Entry 3TFS (X-ray diffraction, 2.00 A resolution); this record covers chains A and T of the 4 polymer chains in the assembly.

[Chain A]
Name: DNA polymerase beta
Source organism: Homo sapiens
Notes: EC 2.7.7.7, 4.2.99.-
Reference sequence: P06746 (DPOLB_HUMAN); numbering as in UniProt (aligned over 1-335)
Sequence (335 residues; numbered 1 to 335; the number before each row is that of its first residue):
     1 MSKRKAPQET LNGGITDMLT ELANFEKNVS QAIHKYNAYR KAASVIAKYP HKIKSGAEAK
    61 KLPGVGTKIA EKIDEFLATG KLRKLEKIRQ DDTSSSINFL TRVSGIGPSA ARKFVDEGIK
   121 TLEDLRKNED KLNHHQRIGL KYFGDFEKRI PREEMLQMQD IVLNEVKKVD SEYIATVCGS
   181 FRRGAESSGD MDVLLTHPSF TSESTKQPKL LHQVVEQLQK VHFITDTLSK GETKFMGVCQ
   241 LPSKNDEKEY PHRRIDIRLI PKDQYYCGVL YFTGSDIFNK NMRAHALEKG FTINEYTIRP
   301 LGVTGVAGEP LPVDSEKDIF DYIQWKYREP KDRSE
Disordered / not traced: 1-9
Ion coordination: Na+ site 1: Lys60, Leu62, Val65 (shared with 1 residue of chain D); Na+ site 2: Thr101, Val103, Ile106 (shared with 1 residue of chain P); Mg2+ site 1: Asp190, Asp192 (together with FHA); Mg2+ site 2: Asp190, Asp192, Asp256 (together with FHA) (shared with 1 residue of chain P)
Residues lining bound ligands: FHA (2'-deoxy-5'-O-[(S)-{(S)-fluoro[(S)-hydroxy(phosphonooxy)phosphoryl]methyl}(hydroxy)phosphoryl]adenosine): Arg149, Gly179, Ser180, Arg183, Ser188, Gly189, Asp190, Asp192, Asp256, Tyr271, Phe272, Thr273, Gly274, Ser275, Asp276, Asn279, Arg283
What the authors report for this chain:
  - binding site for FHA: Asp276

[Chain T]
Molecule: 16-nt DNA strand
Sequence (16 nucleotides; each row starts with the number of its first residue):
     1 CCGACTGCGC ATCAGC

[Chain A / chain T interface]
Residue-residue contacts - 27 pairs, chain A then chain T:
  His34(A) - DC5(T)  stacking on the base
  Asn37(A) - DT6(T)  base contact
  Asn133(A) - DT12(T)  phosphate contact
  Ser229(A) - DC10(T)  phosphate contact
  Ser229(A) - DA11(T)  phosphate contact
  Lys230(A) - DC10(T)  phosphate contact
  Lys230(A) - DA11(T)  hydrogen bond to the phosphate
  Gly231(A) - DC10(T)  phosphate contact
  Glu232(A) - DC10(T)  hydrogen bond to the phosphate
  Thr233(A) - DG9(T)  hydrogen bond to the phosphate
  Thr233(A) - DC10(T)  hydrogen bond to the phosphate
  Lys234(A) - DG9(T)  hydrogen bond to the base
  Lys234(A) - DC10(T)  hydrogen bond to the phosphate
  Arg258(A) - DG9(T)  sugar contact
  Tyr271(A) - DG7(T)  base contact
  Lys280(A) - DT6(T)  salt bridge to the phosphate
  Arg283(A) - DT6(T)  hydrogen bond to the base
  Arg283(A) - DG7(T)  hydrogen bond to the sugar
  Ala284(A) - DT6(T)  sugar contact
  Leu287(A) - DT6(T)  phosphate contact
  Leu287(A) - DG7(T)  phosphate contact
  Thr292(A) - DG7(T)  hydrogen bond to the phosphate
  Ile293(A) - DG7(T)  sugar contact
  Asn294(A) - DG7(T)  phosphate contact
  Asn294(A) - DC8(T)  hydrogen bond to the phosphate
  Glu295(A) - DC8(T)  sugar contact
  Tyr296(A) - DG9(T)  hydrogen bond to the phosphate
Also at the interface, not in a pair above, chain A (22 interface residues in all): His134, Arg299

[Summary]
The interface between chain A and chain T involves 22 residues on one side and 8 on the other, with 11
hydrogen bonds, 1 salt bridge and 1 aromatic stacking contact. Among the polar pairs are Lys234(A)-DG9(T),
Arg283(A)-DT6(T) and Arg283(A)-DG7(T). Chain A binds compound FHA. From the paper: a binding site for FHA at
Asp276(A).
Chain A is DNA polymerase beta (Homo sapiens) and chain T is a 16-nt DNA strand; the structure, Ternary
complex structure of DNA polymerase beta with a gapped DNA substrate and a, b dAMP(CFH)PP ..., was determined
by X-ray diffraction (same publication as 3TFR).
